Entry 7LCN (electron microscopy, 3.35 A resolution); this record covers chains A and B of the 9 polymer chains in the assembly.

# Chain A
Molecule: Spike glycoprotein
Source organism: Severe acute respiratory syndrome coronavirus 2
UniProtKB: P0DTC2 (SPIKE_SARS2); residue numbers follow UniProt; this construct covers 27-1147
Amino-acid sequence (1121 residues; numbered 27 to 1147; the number before each row is that of its first residue):
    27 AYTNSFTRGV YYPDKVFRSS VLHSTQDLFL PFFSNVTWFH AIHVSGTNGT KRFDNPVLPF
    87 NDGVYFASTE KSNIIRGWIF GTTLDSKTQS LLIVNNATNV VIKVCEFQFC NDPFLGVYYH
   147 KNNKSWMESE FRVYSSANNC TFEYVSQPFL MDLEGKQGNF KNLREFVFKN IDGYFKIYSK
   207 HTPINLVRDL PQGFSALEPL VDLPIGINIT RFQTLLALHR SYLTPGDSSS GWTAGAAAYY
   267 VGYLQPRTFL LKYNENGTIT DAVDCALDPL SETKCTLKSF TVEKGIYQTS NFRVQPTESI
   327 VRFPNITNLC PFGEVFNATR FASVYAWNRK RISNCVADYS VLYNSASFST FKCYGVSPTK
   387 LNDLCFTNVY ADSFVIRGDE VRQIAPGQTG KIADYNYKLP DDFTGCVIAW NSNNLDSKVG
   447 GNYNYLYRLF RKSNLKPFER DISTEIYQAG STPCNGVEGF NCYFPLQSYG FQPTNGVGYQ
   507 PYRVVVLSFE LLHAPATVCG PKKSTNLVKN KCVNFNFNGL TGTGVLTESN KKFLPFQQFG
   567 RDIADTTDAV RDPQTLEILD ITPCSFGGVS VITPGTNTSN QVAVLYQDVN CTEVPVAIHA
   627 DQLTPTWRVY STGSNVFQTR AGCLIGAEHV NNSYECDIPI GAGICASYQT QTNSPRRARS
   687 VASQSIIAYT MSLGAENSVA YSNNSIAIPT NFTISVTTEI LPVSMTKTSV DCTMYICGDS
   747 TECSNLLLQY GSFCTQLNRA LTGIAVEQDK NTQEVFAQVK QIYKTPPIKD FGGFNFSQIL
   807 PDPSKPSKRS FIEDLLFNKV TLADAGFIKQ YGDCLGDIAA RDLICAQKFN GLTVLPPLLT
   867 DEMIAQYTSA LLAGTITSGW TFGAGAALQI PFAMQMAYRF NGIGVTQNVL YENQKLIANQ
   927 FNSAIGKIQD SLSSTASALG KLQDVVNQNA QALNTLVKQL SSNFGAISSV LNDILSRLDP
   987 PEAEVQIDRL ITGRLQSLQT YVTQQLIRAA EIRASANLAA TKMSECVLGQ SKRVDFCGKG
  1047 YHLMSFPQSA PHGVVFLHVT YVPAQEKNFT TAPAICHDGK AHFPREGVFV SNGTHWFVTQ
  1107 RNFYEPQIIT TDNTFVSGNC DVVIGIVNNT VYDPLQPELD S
Disordered / not traced: 70-79, 173-185, 246-262, 445-446, 455-461, 469-488, 502, 621-640, 677-688, 828-853
Cystine bridges: Cys131-Cys166, Cys291-Cys301, Cys336-Cys361, Cys379-Cys432, Cys391-Cys525, Cys538-Cys590, Cys617-Cys649, Cys662-Cys671, Cys738-Cys760, Cys743-Cys749, Cys1032-Cys1043, Cys1082-Cys1126
Covalent attachments: N-acetylglucosamine (NAG) linked to Asn61, Asn122, Asn165, Asn234, Asn282, Asn331, Asn343, Asn603, Asn616, Asn657, Asn709, Asn717, Asn801, Asn1074, Asn1098, Asn1134
Construct notes: conflict Pro986 (Lys in P0DTC2), Pro987 (Val in P0DTC2)
Curated features (UniProtKB/Swiss-Prot):
  - region: Asn280 to Cys301 (Putative superantigen), Arg403 to Asp405 (Integrin-binding motif), Asn448 to Phe456 (Immunodominant HLA epitope recognized by the CD8+), Pro681 to Ala684 (Putative superantigen), Ser816 to Tyr837 (Fusion peptide 1), Lys835 to Phe855 (Fusion peptide 2)
  - site (Cleavage): Arg685, Ser686, Arg815, Ser816
  - glycosylation: Asn61 (N-linked (GlcNAc...) (hybrid) asparagine), Asn74 (N-linked (GlcNAc...) (complex) asparagine), Asn122 (N-linked (GlcNAc...) (hybrid) asparagine), Asn149 (N-linked (GlcNAc...) (complex) asparagine), Asn165 (N-linked (GlcNAc...) (complex) asparagine), Asn234 (N-linked (GlcNAc...) (high mannose) asparagine), Asn282 (N-linked (GlcNAc...) (complex) asparagine), Thr323 (O-linked (GalNAc) threonine), Ser325 (O-linked (HexNAc...) serine), Asn331 (N-linked (GlcNAc...) (complex) asparagine), Asn343 (N-linked (GlcNAc...) (complex) asparagine), Asn603 (N-linked (GlcNAc...) (hybrid) asparagine), Asn616 (N-linked (GlcNAc...) (complex) asparagine), Asn657 (N-linked (GlcNAc...) (complex) asparagine), Thr676 (O-linked (GlcNAc...) threonine), Thr678 (O-linked (GlcNAc...) threonine), Asn709 (N-linked (GlcNAc...) (high mannose) asparagine), Asn717 (N-linked (GlcNAc...) (hybrid) asparagine), Asn801 (N-linked (GlcNAc...) (hybrid) asparagine), Asn1074 (N-linked (GlcNAc...) (hybrid) asparagine) and 2 more in UniProt
  - natural variant: Gln52 (Q52H: In strain: Omicron/EG.5.1), Ala67 (A67V: In strain: Eta/B.1.525, Omicron/BA.1), His69 to Val70 (deletion: In strain: Alpha/B.1.1.7, Eta/B.1.525 and 5 more), Gly75 (G75V: In strain: Lambda/C.37), Thr76 (T76I: In strain: Lambda/C.37), Asp80 (D80A: In strain: Beta/B.1.351), Val83 (V83A: In strain: Omicron/XBB.1.5, Omicron/EG.5.1), Thr95 (T95I: In strain: Iota/B.1.526, Mu/B.1.621 and 2 more), Arg102 (R102I: In strain: A23.1), Asp138 (D138Y: In strain: Gamma/P.1), Gly142 to Tyr145 (sequence variant, change not given here; In strain: Omicron/BA.1), Gly142 (G142D: In strain: Kappa/B.1.617.1, Omicron/BA.2 and 7 more), 74 further natural variant entries in UniProt
  - mutagenesis: His69 to Val70 (Increased incorporation of cleaved spike into virions), Asn121 (N121Q: Partial loss of biliverdin affinity), Arg190 (R190K: Partial loss of biliverdin affinity), Asn234 (N234Q: Increased resistance to neutralizing antibodies), Asn331 (N331Q: Reduced viral infectivity), Asn343 (N343Q: Reduced viral infectivity), Leu452 (L452R: Increased resistance to neutralizing antibodies. Decreases HLA binding to NF9 epitope. Increased binding affinity to human ACE2), Tyr453 (Y453F: Decreased HLA binding to NF9 epitope. Increased binding affinity to human ACE2), Ala475 (A475V: Increased resistance to neutralizing antibodies), Val483 (V483A: Increased resistance to neutralizing antibodies), Glu484 (E484D: Increased replication in human TMEM106B overexpressing cells), Phe490 (F490L: Increased resistance to neutralizing antibodies and human covalescent sera neutralization), 14 further mutagenesis entries in UniProt

# Chain B
Molecule: DH1050.1 heavy chain
Source organism: Homo sapiens
Amino-acid sequence (223 residues; row label = number of the first residue in the row; a row labelled like 82A-82C holds insertion residues (82A, then the next letters in order)):
     1 QVQLVQSGAE VKKPGASVKV SCKVSGYTLP ELSMHWVRQA PGKGLEWMGG FH
   52A P
    53 EDGETIYAQK FQGRVTMTED TSTDTAYMEL
82A-82C SSL
    83 RSEDTAVYYC ATGSPFGV
100A-100E VTDWF
   101 DPWGRGTLVT VSSASTKGPS VFPLAPSSKS TSGGTAALGC LVKDYFPEPV TVSWNSGALT
   161 SGVHTFPAVL QSSGLYSLSS VVTVPSSSLG TQTYICNVNH KPSNTKVDKK VEPK
Cystine bridges: Cys22-Cys92, Cys140-Cys196

# How chain A and chain B interact
Pairs across the interface (19; chain A residue first):
  Phe140(A) with Tyr27(B)
  Val143(A) with Val100(B); Val100A(B), hydrophobic
  Tyr145(A) with Tyr27(B); Glu31(B); Phe98(B), hydrophobic; Val100(B)
  His146(A) with Glu31(B), hydrogen bond (side chain-backbone); Pro52A(B); Thr100B(B)
  Asn148(A) with Glu53(B), hydrogen bond
  Asn149(A) with Pro30(B), hydrogen bond (side chain-backbone); Pro52A(B), hydrogen bond (side chain-backbone)
  Trp152(A) with Thr28(B)
  Phe157(A) with Gly26(B); Tyr27(B)
  Leu244(A) with Val100(B), hydrophobic; Val100A(B)
  His245(A) with Val100A(B)
Other interface residues (no listed pair), chain B (14 interface residues in all): Ser96, Pro97, Gly99
Interface features reported in the paper:
  - epitope / paratope residues, chain A: Phe140(A)

# In short
10 residues of chain A face 14 of chain B across their interface, with 4 hydrogen bonds. Polar pairs include
His146(A)-Glu31(B), Asn148(A)-Glu53(B) and Asn149(A)-Pro30(B). Covalently linked N-acetylglucosamine: at
Asn61(A), Asn122(A), Asn165(A), Asn234(A), Asn282(A) and Asn331(A) and 10 more. From UniProt: 27 mutagenesis
sites on chain A. From the paper: the epitope/paratope residue Phe140(A).
Chain A is Spike glycoprotein (Severe acute respiratory syndrome coronavirus 2) and chain B is DH1050.1 heavy
chain (Homo sapiens); the structure, Structure of SARS-CoV-2 S protein in complex with N-terminal domain
antibody DH1050.1, was determined by electron microscopy together with 7LD1 from the same study.
